Entry 5LOW (X-ray diffraction, 2.80 A resolution); this record covers chains A and D of the 7 polymer chains in the assembly.

Chain A:
Protein: Rabphilin-3A
Organism: Rattus norvegicus
UniProt: P47709 (RP3A_RAT); numbering as in UniProt (aligned over 536-680)
Chain sequence (162 residues; each row starts with the number of its first residue):
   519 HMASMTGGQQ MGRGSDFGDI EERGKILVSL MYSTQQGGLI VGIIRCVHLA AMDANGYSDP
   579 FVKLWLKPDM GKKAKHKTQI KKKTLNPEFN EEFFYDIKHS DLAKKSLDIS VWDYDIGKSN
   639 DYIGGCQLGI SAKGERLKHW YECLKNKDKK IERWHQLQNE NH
Disordered / not traced: 519-536, 679-680
Construct notes: expression tag (519-535)
Curated features (UniProtKB/Swiss-Prot):
  - binding site (Ca(2+)): Asp571, Asp577, Asp631, Tyr632, Asp633, Asp639
Bound ions: Ca2+ site 1: Met570, Asp571, Asp631, Asp633, Asp639; Ca2+ site 2: Asp571, Asp577, Asp631, Tyr632, Asp633

Chain D:
Protein: Synaptosomal-associated protein 25
Organism: Rattus norvegicus
UniProt: P60881 (SNP25_RAT), isoform P60881-2; numbering as in UniProt (aligned over 7-82)
Chain sequence (95 residues; row label = number of the first residue in the row; numbers below 1 keep their minus sign (Gly-12 is residue -12)):
   -12 GSHMASMTGG QQMGRGSEFM RNELEEMQRR ADQLADESLE STRRMLQLVE ESKDAGIRTL
    48 VMLDEQGEQL DRVEEGMNHI NQDMKEAEKN LKDLG
Disordered / not traced: -12 to 4, 73-82
Construct notes: expression tag (-12 to 6)

How chain A and chain D interact:
Residue-residue contacts (16; chain A residue first):
  Ser618(A) with Glu52(D); Arg59(D), hydrogen bond
  Ala621(A) with Val48(D), hydrophobic; Glu52(D)
  Ile648(A) with Arg45(D), hydrogen bond (backbone-side chain)
  Ala650(A) with Arg45(D)
  Lys651(A) with Asp41(D); Arg45(D)
  Gly652(A) with Asp41(D), hydrogen bond (backbone-side chain)
  Leu655(A) with Asp41(D); Ile44(D), hydrophobic
  Lys656(A) with Lys40(D)
  Tyr659(A) with Ile44(D), hydrophobic; Leu47(D); Val48(D), hydrophobic
  Leu662(A) with Val48(D), hydrophobic
Other interface residues (no listed pair), chain A (13 interface residues in all): His617, Ser649, Lys663
Other interface residues (no listed pair), chain D (10 interface residues in all): Asp51, Glu55

In short:
13 residues of chain A face 10 of chain D across their interface, with 3 hydrogen bonds. Polar pairs include
Ser618(A)-Arg59(D), Ile648(A)-Arg45(D) and Gly652(A)-Asp41(D). The Ca2+ site 1 is built by Met570(A),
Asp571(A), Asp631(A), Asp633(A) and Asp639(A). From UniProt: 6 Ca2+-binding residues on chain A.
Here chain A is Rabphilin-3A and chain D is Synaptosomal-associated protein 25, both from Rattus norvegicus.
Entry 5LOW (Structure of the Ca2+-bound Rabphilin 3A C2B domain SNAP25 complex (P21 space group)) was
determined by X-ray diffraction (same publication as 5LO8 and 5LOB).
